PDB entry 6UXW | electron microscopy, 8.96 A resolution (very low resolution: no residue pairs are listed; an interface is given only as per-side residue counts) | chains X and a of the 28 polymer chains in the assembly

# Chain X
Molecule: Histone H2A type 1
Organism: Xenopus laevis
Reference sequence: P06897 (H2A1_XENLA); residues 1-129 here correspond to UniProt positions 2-130 (UniProt number = residue number + 1)
Sequence (129 residues; each row starts with the number of its first residue):
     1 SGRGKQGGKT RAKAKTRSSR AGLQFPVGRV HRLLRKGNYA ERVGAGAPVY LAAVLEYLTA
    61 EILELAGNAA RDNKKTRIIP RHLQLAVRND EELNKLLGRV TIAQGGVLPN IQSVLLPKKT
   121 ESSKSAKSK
Not modelled in the structure: 1-11, 119-129
Sequence notes: conflict Arg99 (Gly100 in P06897), Ser123 (Ala124 in P06897)
Swiss-Prot annotation at these positions:
  - modified residue: Ser1 (N-acetylserine), Lys5 (N6-(2-hydroxyisobutyryl)lysine), Lys9 (N6-(2-hydroxyisobutyryl)lysine), Lys36 (N6-(2-hydroxyisobutyryl)lysine), Lys74 (N6-(2-hydroxyisobutyryl)lysine), Lys75 (N6-(2-hydroxyisobutyryl)lysine), Lys95 (N6-(2-hydroxyisobutyryl)lysine), Gln104 (N5-methylglutamine), Lys118 (N6-(2-hydroxyisobutyryl)lysine)
  - cross-link (Glycyl lysine isopeptide (Lys-Gly)): Lys13 (interchain with G-Cter in ubiquitin), Lys15 (interchain with G-Cter in ubiquitin), Lys119 (interchain with G-Cter in ubiquitin)

# Chain a
Molecule: 601 sequence bottom strand
Sequence (185 nucleotides; row label = number of the first residue in the row):
     1 ATCAGAATCC CGGTGCCGAG GCCGCTCAAT TGGTCGTAGA CAGCTCTAGC ACCGCTTAAA
    61 CGCACGTACG CGCTGTCCCC CGCGTTTTAA CCGCCAAGGG GATTACTCCC TAGTCTCCAG
   121 GCACGTGTCA GATATATACA TCGATTAACG ATGCTGGGCA TAAGCGTGGT TCAATACCGG
   181 CGCAT
Not modelled in the structure: 156-185

# Interface between chain X and chain a
At this resolution (9 A) residue pairs are not listed: 13 residues of chain X and 7 of chain a lie at the interface.

# In short
13 residues of chain X face 7 of chain a across their interface.
Chain X is Histone H2A type 1 (Xenopus laevis) and chain a is 601 sequence bottom strand; the structure,
SWI/SNF nucleosome complex with ADP-BeFx, was determined by electron microscopy (same publication as 6UXV).
